4BUJ - chains A and C of the 4 polymer chains in the assembly; structure by X-ray diffraction, 3.70 A resolution.

# Chain A
Name: Antiviral helicase SKI2
Organism: Saccharomyces cerevisiae
Notes: EC 3.6.4.13
Reference sequence: P35207 (SKI2_YEAST); residue numbers follow UniProt; this construct covers 1-208, 301-834, 1086-1287
Sequence (1044 residues; numbered -3 to 1287; 247 numbers in that range are skipped by the numbering (no residue carries them; nothing is unmodelled there); the number before each row is that of its first residue; numbers below 1 keep their minus sign (Gly-3 is residue -3); X marks 92 residues of unknown identity (built as UNK)):
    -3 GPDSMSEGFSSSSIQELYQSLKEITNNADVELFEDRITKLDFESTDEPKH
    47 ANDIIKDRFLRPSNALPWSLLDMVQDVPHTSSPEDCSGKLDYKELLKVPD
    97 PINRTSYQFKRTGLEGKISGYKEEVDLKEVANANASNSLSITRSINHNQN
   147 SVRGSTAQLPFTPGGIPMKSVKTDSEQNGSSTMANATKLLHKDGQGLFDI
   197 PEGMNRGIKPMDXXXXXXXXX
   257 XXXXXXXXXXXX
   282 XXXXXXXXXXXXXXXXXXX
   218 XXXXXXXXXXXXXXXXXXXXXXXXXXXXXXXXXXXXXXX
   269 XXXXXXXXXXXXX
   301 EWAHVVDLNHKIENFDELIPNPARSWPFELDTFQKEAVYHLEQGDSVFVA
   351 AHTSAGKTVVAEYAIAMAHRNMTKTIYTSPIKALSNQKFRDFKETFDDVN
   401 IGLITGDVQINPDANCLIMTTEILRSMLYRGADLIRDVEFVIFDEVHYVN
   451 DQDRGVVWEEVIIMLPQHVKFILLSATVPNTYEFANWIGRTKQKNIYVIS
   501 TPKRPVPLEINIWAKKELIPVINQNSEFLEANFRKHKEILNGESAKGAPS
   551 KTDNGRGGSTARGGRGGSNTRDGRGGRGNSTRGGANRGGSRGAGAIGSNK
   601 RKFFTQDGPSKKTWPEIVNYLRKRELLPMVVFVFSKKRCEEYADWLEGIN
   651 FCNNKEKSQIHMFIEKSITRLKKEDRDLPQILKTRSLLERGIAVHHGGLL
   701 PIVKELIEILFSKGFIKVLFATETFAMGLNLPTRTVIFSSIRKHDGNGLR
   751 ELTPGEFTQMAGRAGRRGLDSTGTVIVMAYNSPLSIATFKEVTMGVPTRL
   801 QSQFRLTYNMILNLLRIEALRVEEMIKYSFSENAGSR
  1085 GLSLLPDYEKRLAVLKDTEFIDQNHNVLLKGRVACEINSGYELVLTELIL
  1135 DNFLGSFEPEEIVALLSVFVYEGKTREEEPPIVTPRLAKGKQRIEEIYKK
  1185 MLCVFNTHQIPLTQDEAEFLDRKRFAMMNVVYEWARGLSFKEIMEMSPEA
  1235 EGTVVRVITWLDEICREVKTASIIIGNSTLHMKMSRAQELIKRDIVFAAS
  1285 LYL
Disordered / not traced: -3 to 7, 25, 40-44, 79-83, 168-176, 208-217, 257-268, 282-300, 542-606, 834-837
Construct notes: expression tag (-3 to 0); linker (835-837, 1085)
Swiss-Prot annotation at these positions:
  - region: Arg556 to Arg577 (RNA-binding RGG-box)
  - motif: Asp444 to His447 (DEVH box)
  - binding site (ATP): Ala351 to Thr358
Reported in the primary citation:
  - mutagenesis - E445Q: abolished catalytic activity
  - catalytic residues: Glu445

# Chain C
Name: Antiviral protein SKI8
Organism: Saccharomyces cerevisiae
Reference sequence: Q02793 (SKI8_YEAST); numbering as in UniProt (aligned over 1-397)
Sequence (397 residues; numbered 1 to 397; the number before each row is that of its first residue):
     1 MSKVFIATANAGKAHDADIFSVSACNSFTVSCSGDGYLKVWDNKLLDNEN
    51 PKDKSYSHFVHKSGLHHVDVLQAIERDAFELCLVATTSFSGDLLFYRITR
   101 EDETKKVIFEKLDLLDSDMKKHSFWALKWGASNDRLLSHRLVATDVKGTT
   151 YIWKFHPFADESNSLTLNWSPTLELQGTVESPMTPSQFATSVDISERGLI
   201 ATGFNNGTVQISELSTLRPLYNFESQHSMINNSNSIRSVKFSPQGSLLAI
   251 AHDSNSFGCITLYETEFGERIGSLSVPTHSSQASLGEFAHSSWVMSLSFN
   301 DSGETLCSAGWDGKLRFWDVKTKERITTLNMHCDDIEIEEDILAVDEHGD
   351 SLAEPGVFDVKFLKKGWRSGMGADLNESLCCVCLDRSIRWFREAGGK
Disordered / not traced: 1, 162-165
Reported in the primary citation:
  - conformationally variable residues (loop rearrangement): His332 to Gly356

# How chain A and chain C interact
Pairs across the interface (68):
  Ile10(A) - Val146(C)
  Gln11(A) - Val146(C)
  Gln11(A) - Lys147(C)
  Tyr14(A) - Ser123(C)
  Tyr14(A) - Val146(C)  hydrophobic
  Tyr14(A) - Phe188(C)
  Gln15(A) - Lys121(C)
  Leu17(A) - Phe89(C)
  Leu17(A) - Ser90(C)
  Lys18(A) - Ser90(C)
  Lys18(A) - Gly91(C)
  Lys18(A) - Asp92(C)  salt bridge
  Lys18(A) - Lys120(C)  hydrogen bond (side chain-backbone)
  Lys18(A) - Lys121(C)
  Lys18(A) - His122(C)  hydrogen bond (side chain-backbone)
  Lys18(A) - Ser123(C)
  Ile20(A) - His61(C)
  Asn22(A) - Phe59(C)
  Asn22(A) - Val60(C)  hydrogen bond (side chain-backbone)
  Asn22(A) - His61(C)
  Asn22(A) - Lys62(C)  hydrogen bond (side chain-backbone)
  Val26(A) - Tyr37(C)
  Phe29(A) - Asp16(C)
  Phe29(A) - Ala17(C)  hydrophobic
  Phe29(A) - Gly34(C)
  Phe29(A) - Asp35(C)
  Asp31(A) - Glu347(C)
  Trp64(A) - Met229(C)  hydrophobic
  Arg390(A) - Asp374(C)  salt bridge
  Lys393(A) - Asp374(C)
  Lys393(A) - Gly396(C)
  Lys393(A) - Lys397(C)  hydrogen bond (side chain-backbone)
  Asn400(A) - Lys397(C)
  Val408(A) - Val4(C)  hydrophobic
  Gln409(A) - Ser2(C)  hydrogen bond (backbone-backbone)
  Ile410(A) - Ser2(C)
  Asn411(A) - Ser2(C)
  Asn411(A) - Gly395(C)
  Asn411(A) - Gly396(C)  hydrogen bond (side chain-backbone)
  Glu665(A) - Glu337(C)
  Thr669(A) - Ala7(C)
  Thr669(A) - Glu337(C)  hydrogen bond
  Arg670(A) - Ile6(C)
  Arg670(A) - Arg392(C)
  Lys672(A) - His332(C)
  Lys672(A) - Asp334(C)
  Lys672(A) - Asp335(C)
  Lys673(A) - Asp334(C)  hydrogen bond (backbone-backbone)
  Lys673(A) - Glu339(C)
  Lys673(A) - Ile342(C)
  Glu674(A) - Asp334(C)  hydrogen bond (backbone-side chain)
  Arg676(A) - Asp334(C)  hydrogen bond (side chain-backbone)
  Arg676(A) - Asp335(C)  hydrogen bond (side chain-backbone)
  Arg676(A) - Ile336(C)  hydrogen bond (side chain-backbone)
  Arg676(A) - Glu337(C)  hydrogen bond (side chain-backbone)
  Glu1142(A) - Ala283(C)
  Met1266(A) - Pro277(C)
  Met1266(A) - Leu285(C)  hydrophobic
  Lys1267(A) - Leu285(C)
  Ser1269(A) - Pro277(C)
  Arg1270(A) - Pro277(C)
  Glu1273(A) - Arg316(C)  salt bridge
  Glu1273(A) - Arg325(C)  salt bridge
  Glu1273(A) - Thr328(C)
  Arg1277(A) - Asn330(C)
  Asp1278(A) - His332(C)
  Ala1283(A) - Ile6(C)  hydrophobic
  Leu1287(A) - Arg392(C)  hydrogen bond (backbone-side chain)
Also at the interface, not in a pair above, chain A (43 interface residues in all): Thr21, Glu27, Phe389, Pro412, Lys666, Leu671, Thr1263
Also at the interface, not in a pair above, chain C (52 interface residues in all): Lys3, Thr8, Ser63, Val276, His279, Met371, Ala394

# In short
Chain A and chain C form an interface of 43 and 52 residues respectively; the contacts include 15 hydrogen
bonds and 4 salt bridges. Among the polar pairs are Lys18(A)-Asp92(C), Arg390(A)-Asp374(C) and
Glu1273(A)-Arg316(C). From UniProt: 8 ATP-binding residues on chain A. The paper reports the catalytic residue
Glu445(A); E445Q of chain A abolishes catalytic activity.
Here chain A is Antiviral helicase SKI2 and chain C is Antiviral protein SKI8, both from Saccharomyces
cerevisiae. Entry 4BUJ (Crystal structure of the S. cerevisiae Ski2-3-8 complex) was determined by X-ray
diffraction.
